Entry 2YIT (X-ray diffraction, 2.20 A resolution); this record covers chain A.

== Chain A ==
Molecule: Serine/threonine-protein kinase CHK2
From: Homo sapiens
Notes: EC 2.7.11.1; fragment: chk2 catalytic domain, residues 210-531
UniProtKB: O96017 (CHK2_HUMAN); residue numbers follow UniProt; this construct covers 210-531
Sequence (323 residues; numbered 209 to 531; the number before each row is that of its first residue):
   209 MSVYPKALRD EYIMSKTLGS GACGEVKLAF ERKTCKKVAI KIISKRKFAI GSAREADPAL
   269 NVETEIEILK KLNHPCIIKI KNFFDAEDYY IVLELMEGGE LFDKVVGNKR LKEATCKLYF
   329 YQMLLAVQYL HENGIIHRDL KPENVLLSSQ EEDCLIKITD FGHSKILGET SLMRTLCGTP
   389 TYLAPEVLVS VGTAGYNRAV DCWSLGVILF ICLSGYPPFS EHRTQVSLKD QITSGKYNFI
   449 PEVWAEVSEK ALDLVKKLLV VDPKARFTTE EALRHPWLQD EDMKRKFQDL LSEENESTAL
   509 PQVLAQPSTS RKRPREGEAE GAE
Not modelled in the structure: 209-210, 254-267, 511-531
Differences from the reference sequence: expression tag (209)
Ligand contacts: YIT (N-{4-[(1E)-N-carbamimidoylbutanehydrazonoyl]phenyl}-5-methoxy-1H-indole-2-carboxamide): Leu226, Gly227, Val234, Ala247, Lys249, Ile251, Glu273, Ile274, Leu277, Ile286, Ile288, Ile299, Leu301, Leu303, Met304, Glu305, Gly307, Leu354, Thr367, Asp368, Phe369, Gly370
Curated features (UniProtKB/Swiss-Prot):
  - region: Asp368 to Glu394 (T-loop/activation segment)
  - active site: Asp347 (Proton acceptor)
  - binding site (ATP): Gly227 to Val234, Lys249, Glu302 to Glu308, Glu351, Asn352, Asp368
  - modified residue: Ser379 (Phosphoserine), Thr383 (Phosphothreonine), Thr387 (Phosphothreonine), Ser456 (Phosphoserine)
  - natural variant: Glu239 (E239K: In prostate cancer), Ile251 (I251F: In prostate cancer; uncertain significance), Arg318 (R318H: In prostate cancer; uncertain significance), Thr323 (T323P: In prostate cancer), Tyr327 (Y327C: In prostate cancer; uncertain significance), His371 (H371Y: Confers a moderate risk of breast cancer), Tyr390 (Y390C: In BC), Ser428 (S428F: May increase breast cancer risk), Thr476 (T476K: In prostate cancer)
  - mutagenesis: Asp347 (D347A: Loss of kinase activity and of the ability to phosphorylate CDC25A), Asp368 (D368N: Loss of autophosphorylation activity), Ser379 (S379A: Abrogates autophosphorylation at Ser-379 and prevents ubiquitination), Thr383 (T383A: Loss of phosphorylation in response to ionizing radiation), Thr387 (T387A: Loss of phosphorylation in response to ionizing radiation), Ser456 (S456A: Increased ubiquitination and degradation by the proteasome)
From the paper describing this entry:
  - binding site for YIT: Leu226, Val234, Glu273, Leu303, Glu305, Gly307, Glu308
  - specificity-determining residues: Leu301 (citing earlier work)

== In short ==
Bound to chain A: compound YIT. UniProt lists active-site residue Asp347, 19 ATP-binding residues and 6
mutagenesis sites. The paper reports a binding site for YIT at Leu226, Val234 and Glu273 among others; the
specificity determinant Leu301.
Chain A is Serine/threonine-protein kinase CHK2 (Homo sapiens); the structure, Structural analysis of
checkpoint kinase 2 in complex with PV1162, a novel inhibitor, was determined by X-ray diffraction, deposited
together with 2YIQ and 2YIR.
